Entry 9CJF (electron microscopy, 2.33 A resolution); this record covers chains D and E of the 5 polymer chains in the assembly.

# Chain D
Protein: Nitrogenase molybdenum-iron protein beta chain
Organism: Azotobacter vinelandii
Notes: EC 1.18.6.1
Reference sequence: P07329 (NIFK_AZOVI); numbering as in UniProt (aligned over 1-523)
Amino-acid sequence (523 residues; each row starts with the number of its first residue):
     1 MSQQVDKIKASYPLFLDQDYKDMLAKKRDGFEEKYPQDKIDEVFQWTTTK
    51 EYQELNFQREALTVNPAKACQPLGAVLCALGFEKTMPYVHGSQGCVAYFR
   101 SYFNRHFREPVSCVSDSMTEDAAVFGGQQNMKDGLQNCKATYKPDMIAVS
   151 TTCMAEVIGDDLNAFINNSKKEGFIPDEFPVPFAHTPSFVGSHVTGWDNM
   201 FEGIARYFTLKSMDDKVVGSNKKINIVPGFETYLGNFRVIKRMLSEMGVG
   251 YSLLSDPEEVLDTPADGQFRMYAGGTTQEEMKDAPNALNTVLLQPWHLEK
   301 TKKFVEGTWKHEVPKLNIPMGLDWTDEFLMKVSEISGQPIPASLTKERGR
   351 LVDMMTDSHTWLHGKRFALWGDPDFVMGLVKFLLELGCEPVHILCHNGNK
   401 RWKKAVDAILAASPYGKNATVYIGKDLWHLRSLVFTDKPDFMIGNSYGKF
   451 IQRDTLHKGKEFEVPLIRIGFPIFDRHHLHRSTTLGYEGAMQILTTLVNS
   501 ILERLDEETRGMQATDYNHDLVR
Not modelled in the structure: 1
Metal / ion sites: fe(8)-S(7) cluster Fe: Cys70, Cys95, Cys153 (shared with 3 residues of chain C); Fe ion site 1: Arg108, Glu109 (shared with 2 residues of chain B); Fe ion site 2: Asp353, Asp357 (shared with 2 residues of chain B)
Small-molecule neighbours:
  - chapso (1N7): Tyr35, Lys39, Glu42, Val43, Trp46
  - fe(8)-S(7) cluster (CLF): Cys70, Pro72, Ser92, Gly94, Cys95, Tyr98, Phe99, Thr152, Cys153, Ser188

# Chain E
Protein: Nitrogenase associated factor T
Organism: Azotobacter vinelandii
Reference sequence: C1DH13 (C1DH13_AZOVD); residues 1-135 here = UniProt positions 1-135
Amino-acid sequence (135 residues; numbered 1 to 135; the number before each row is that of its first residue):
     1 MSWRILLCHKHPVSARLRFLIPTGGGVVLPQTLPRLAVIAEDQEAPVQCH
    51 PASALRALQETMALGWQLELIGEFRLNMEVPGQIMPIYLAALAGHELPPP
   101 PEGTRWIELTQSIGMPWLDRELLRRVYEELIGFGC
Not modelled in the structure: 1-4, 35-65, 133-135

# How chain D and chain E interact
Residue-residue contacts (12; chain D residue first):
  Thr119(D) with Tyr127(E)
  Glu120(D) with Leu109(E); Thr110(E); Tyr127(E)
  Asp121(D) with Leu109(E); Tyr127(E)
  Val124(D) with Leu109(E); Ser112(E); Arg120(E)
  Phe125(D) with Arg120(E); Glu121(E); Arg124(E)
Also at the interface, not in a pair above, chain D (6 interface residues in all): Ala123
Also at the interface, not in a pair above, chain E (10 interface residues in all): Glu108, Ile113, Trp117

# Overview
Chain D and chain E form an interface of 6 and 10 residues respectively. Bound to chain D: fe(8)-S(7) cluster
and chapso. Asp353(D) and Asp357(D) form the Fe ion site 2. The Fe ion site 1 is built by Arg108(D) and
Glu109(D).
Here chain D is Nitrogenase molybdenum-iron protein beta chain and chain E is Nitrogenase associated factor T,
both from Azotobacter vinelandii. Entry 9CJF (CryoEM structure of alkaline-inactivated nitrogenase
MoFe-protein in complex with NafT) was determined by electron microscopy (same publication as 9CJB, 9CJC, 9CJD
and 9CJE).
